PDB entry 7NAD | electron microscopy, 3.04 A resolution | chains 1 and X of the 26 polymer chains in the assembly

# Chain 1
Molecule: 25S rRNA
Organism: Saccharomyces cerevisiae BY4741
Sequence (697 nucleotides; numbered 820 to 3372; 1856 numbers in that range are skipped by the numbering (no residue carries them; nothing is unmodelled there); the number before each row is that of its first residue):
   820 AUGCCUGAAU AGGGUGAAGC CAGAGGAAAC UCUGGUGGAG GCUCG
   893 CGAAUUUGGG UAU
  1446 AGUAGCAAAU AUUCAAAUGA GAACUUUGAA GACUGAAGUG GGGAAAGGUU CCACGUCAAC
  1506 AGCAGUUGGA CGUGGGUUAG UCGAUCCUAA GAGAUG
  1552 GUUUCAAAGG CCUGA
  1574 CAGGCCACCA UCGAAAGGGA AUCCGGUUAA GAUUCCGGAA CCUGGAUAUG GAUUCUUCAC
  1634 GGUAACGUAA CUGAAUGUGG AGACGUCGGC GCGAGCCCUG GGAGGAGUUA UCUUUUCUUC
  1694 UUAACAGCUU AUCACCCCGG AAUUGGUUUA UCCGGAGAUG GGGUCUUAUG GCUGGAAGAG
  1754 GCCAGCACCU UUGCUGGCUC CGGUGCGCUU GUGACGGCCC GUGAAAAUCC ACAGGAAGGA
  1814 AUAGUUUUCA UGCCAGGUCG UACUG
  1853 UCUCCAAGGU GAACAGCCUC UAGUUGAUAG AA
  1892 GAUAAGGGAA GUCGG
  1916 UCCGUAACUU CGGGAUAAGG AUUGGCUCUA AGGGUCGGGU AGUGAGGGCC UUGGUCA
  2050 CGGCCUUGG
  2080 CUUGCUACAA UUAACGAUCA ACUUAGAACU GGUACGGACA AGGGGAAUCU GACUG
  2318 UUAACGAGAU UCCCACUGUC CCUAUCUACU AUCUAGCGA
  3061 GGCUGUCUGA UCAGGCAUUG C
  3333 GUAAGCAGUA GAGUAGCC
  3356 GUUACGAUCU GCUGAGA

# Chain X
Protein: 60S ribosomal protein L25
Organism: Saccharomyces cerevisiae BY4741
UniProtKB: P04456 (RL25_YEAST); residues 1-142 here = UniProt positions 1-142
Amino-acid sequence (142 residues; numbered 1 to 142; the number before each row is that of its first residue):
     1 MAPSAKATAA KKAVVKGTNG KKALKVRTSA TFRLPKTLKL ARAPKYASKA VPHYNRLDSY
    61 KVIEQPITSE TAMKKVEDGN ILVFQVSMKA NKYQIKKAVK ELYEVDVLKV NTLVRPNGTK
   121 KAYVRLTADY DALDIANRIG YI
Disordered / not traced: 1-20, 36-55, 139-142
UniProt features mapped onto this chain:
  - cross-link: Lys61 (Glycyl lysine isopeptide (Lys-Gly) (interchain with G-Cter in SUMO))

# How chain 1 and chain X interact
Contacting residue pairs (42; chain 1 residue first):
  G1520(1) with Ser69(X), phosphate contact; Thr71(X), sugar contact
  G1521(1) with Ser69(X), hydrogen bond to the phosphate; Pro116(X), base contact; Lys121(X), salt bridge to the phosphate
  U1522(1) with Pro116(X), base contact; Lys121(X), salt bridge to the phosphate; Tyr123(X), hydrogen bond to the phosphate
  U1523(1) with Lys75(X), hydrogen bond to the base; Asn111(X), hydrogen bond to the sugar; Thr112(X), sugar contact; Leu113(X), sugar contact; Tyr123(X), stacking on the base
  A1524(1) with Lys92(X), salt bridge to the phosphate; Asn111(X), phosphate contact; Thr112(X), phosphate contact
  G1525(1) with Lys109(X), salt bridge to the phosphate
  A1558(1) with Phe32(X), sugar contact; Arg33(X), phosphate contact; Leu34(X), hydrogen bond to the phosphate; Pro35(X), base contact
  A1559(1) with Phe32(X), phosphate contact; Arg33(X), salt bridge to the phosphate; Leu34(X), hydrogen bond to the phosphate
  G1560(1) with Arg33(X), hydrogen bond to the sugar
  G1576(1) with Lys25(X), salt bridge to the phosphate
  A1580(1) with Thr31(X), base contact; Arg33(X), hydrogen bond to the base
  C1581(1) with Arg33(X), base contact
  A1603(1) with Thr71(X), hydrogen bond to the base
  C1608(1) with Lys109(X), salt bridge to the phosphate; Asn111(X), hydrogen bond to the phosphate
  C1609(1) with Arg125(X), salt bridge to the phosphate
  G1610(1) with Arg125(X), salt bridge to the phosphate
  G1829(1) with Tyr93(X), sugar contact
  G1830(1) with Asn91(X), phosphate contact; Lys92(X), phosphate contact; Tyr93(X), sugar contact
  U1831(1) with Asn91(X), phosphate contact; Lys92(X), hydrogen bond to the phosphate
  C1832(1) with Lys120(X), salt bridge to the phosphate
  G1833(1) with Val114(X), phosphate contact
Interface residues without a listed pair, chain 1 (23 interface residues in all): U1494, G1577
Interface residues without a listed pair, chain X (25 interface residues in all): Arg27, Met88, Arg115

# In short
23 residues of chain 1 face 25 of chain X across their interface, with 11 hydrogen bonds, 10 salt bridges and
1 aromatic stacking contact. Polar pairs include U1523(1)-Lys75(X), A1580(1)-Arg33(X) and A1603(1)-Thr71(X).
Chain 1 is 25S rRNA and chain X is 60S ribosomal protein L25, both from Saccharomyces cerevisiae BY4741; the
structure, State E2 nucleolar 60S ribosomal biogenesis intermediate - Spb4 local refinement model, was
determined by electron microscopy together with 7R72 and 7U0H from the same study.
